Entry 8WF9 (electron microscopy, 3.13 A resolution); this record covers chains A and B of the 3 polymer chains in the assembly.

# Chain A
Protein: PspCas13b
Source organism: Prevotella sp
Chain sequence (1094 residues; numbered 1 to 1094; the number before each row is that of its first residue):
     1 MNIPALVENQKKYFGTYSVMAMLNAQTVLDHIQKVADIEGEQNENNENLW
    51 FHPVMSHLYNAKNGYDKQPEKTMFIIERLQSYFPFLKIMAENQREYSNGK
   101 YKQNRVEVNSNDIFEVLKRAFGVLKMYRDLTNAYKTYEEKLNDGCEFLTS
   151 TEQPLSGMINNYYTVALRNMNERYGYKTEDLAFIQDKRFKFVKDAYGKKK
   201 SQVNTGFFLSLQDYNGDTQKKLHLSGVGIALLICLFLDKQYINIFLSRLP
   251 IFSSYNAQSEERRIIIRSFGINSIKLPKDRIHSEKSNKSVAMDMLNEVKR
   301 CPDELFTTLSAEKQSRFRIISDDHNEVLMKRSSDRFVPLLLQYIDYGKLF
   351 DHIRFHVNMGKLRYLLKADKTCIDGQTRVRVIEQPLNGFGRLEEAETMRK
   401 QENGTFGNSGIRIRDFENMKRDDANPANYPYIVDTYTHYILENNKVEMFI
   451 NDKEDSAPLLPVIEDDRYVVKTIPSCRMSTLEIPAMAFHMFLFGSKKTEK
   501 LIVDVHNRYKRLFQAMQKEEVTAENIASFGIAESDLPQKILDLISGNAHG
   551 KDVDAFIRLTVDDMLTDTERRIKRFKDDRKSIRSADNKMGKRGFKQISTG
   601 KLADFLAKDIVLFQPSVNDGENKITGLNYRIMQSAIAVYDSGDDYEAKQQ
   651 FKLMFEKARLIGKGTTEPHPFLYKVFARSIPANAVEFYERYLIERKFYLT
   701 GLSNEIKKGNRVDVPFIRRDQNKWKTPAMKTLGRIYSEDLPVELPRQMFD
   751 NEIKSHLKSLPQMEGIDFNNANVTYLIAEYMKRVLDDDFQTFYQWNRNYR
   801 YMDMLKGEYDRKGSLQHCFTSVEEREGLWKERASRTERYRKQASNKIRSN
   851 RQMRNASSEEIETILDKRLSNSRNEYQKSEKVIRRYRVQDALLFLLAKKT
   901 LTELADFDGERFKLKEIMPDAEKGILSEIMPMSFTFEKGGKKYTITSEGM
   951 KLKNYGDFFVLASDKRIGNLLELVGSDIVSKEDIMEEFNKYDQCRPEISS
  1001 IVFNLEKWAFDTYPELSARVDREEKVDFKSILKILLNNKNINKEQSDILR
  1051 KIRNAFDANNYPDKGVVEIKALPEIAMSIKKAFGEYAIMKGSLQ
Not modelled in the structure: 39-47, 98-103, 194-200, 367-378, 416-423, 578-603, 636-643, 661-666, 677-680, 855-856, 1091-1094
Ion coordination: Mg2+: Gln747 (shared with G23(B) of chain B)

# Chain B
Molecule: crRNA
Source organism: synthetic construct
Sequence (66 nucleotides; row label = number of the first residue in the row; numbers below 1 keep their minus sign (U-29 is residue -29)):
   -29 UCUAAACCAUCCUGCGGCCUCUACUCUGCAGUUGUGGAAGGUCCAGUUUU
    21 GAGGGGCUAUUACAAC
Not modelled in the structure: -29 to -18
Ion coordination: Mg2+: G23 (shared with Gln747(A) of chain A)

# Interface between chain A and chain B
Residue-residue contacts (110):
  Glu91(A) with U-8(B), sugar contact; A-7(B), sugar contact
  Asn169(A) with A-7(B), sugar contact
  Glu172(A) with C-6(B), sugar contact
  His356(A) with A32(B), phosphate contact; C33(B), salt bridge to the phosphate
  Asn387(A) with C33(B), phosphate contact
  Ile440(A) with A32(B), phosphate contact
  Glu442(A) with U31(B), sugar contact
  Asn443(A) with G10(B), sugar contact; U30(B), hydrogen bond to the base; U31(B), hydrogen bond to the base
  Asn444(A) with G10(B), hydrogen bond to the phosphate; G11(B), sugar contact
  Lys445(A) with A9(B), hydrogen bond to the base; G10(B), sugar contact; U31(B), hydrogen bond to the base
  Glu447(A) with U31(B), hydrogen bond to the sugar; A32(B), sugar contact
  Tyr468(A) with A35(B), phosphate contact; C36(B), hydrogen bond to the phosphate
  Val469(A) with A34(B), phosphate contact
  Val470(A) with A34(B), phosphate contact
  Lys471(A) with C33(B), salt bridge to the phosphate; A34(B), salt bridge to the phosphate
  Thr472(A) with C33(B), sugar contact
  Ile473(A) with C33(B), sugar contact
  Pro474(A) with A32(B), sugar contact
  Arg477(A) with U31(B), base contact; A32(B), hydrogen bond to the sugar
  Ser479(A) with A9(B), sugar contact; G10(B), hydrogen bond to the phosphate
  Leu481(A) with G10(B), phosphate contact; G21(B), base contact
  Tyr509(A) with A8(B), base contact
  Ser534(A) with G24(B), phosphate contact
  Asp535(A) with A8(B), sugar contact
  Leu536(A) with A8(B), sugar contact
  Pro537(A) with A8(B), sugar contact
  Gln538(A) with A8(B), hydrogen bond to the phosphate
  Lys539(A) with G6(B), salt bridge to the phosphate; G7(B), salt bridge to the phosphate
  Lys551(A) with G7(B), hydrogen bond to the base; U28(B), salt bridge to the phosphate
  Phe556(A) with U28(B), phosphate contact
  Lys608(A) with A0(B), hydrogen bond to the sugar
  Asp619(A) with U3(B), sugar contact
  Gly620(A) with U2(B), hydrogen bond to the sugar; U3(B), sugar contact
  Glu621(A) with C36(B), sugar contact
  Lys623(A) with U2(B), phosphate contact; U3(B), salt bridge to the phosphate
  Ile624(A) with G1(B), sugar contact
  Gly626(A) with G1(B), base contact
  Arg718(A) with U3(B), salt bridge to the phosphate; G4(B), salt bridge to the phosphate
  Gln721(A) with G4(B), phosphate contact; U5(B), hydrogen bond to the phosphate
  Asn722(A) with U5(B), hydrogen bond to the phosphate; G6(B), phosphate contact
  Ile735(A) with U5(B), sugar contact
  Tyr736(A) with G6(B), phosphate contact; G7(B), hydrogen bond to the phosphate; A8(B), base contact
  Asp739(A) with U5(B), sugar contact
  Leu740(A) with U5(B), base contact; G6(B), sugar contact
  Glu743(A) with A8(B), base contact; A9(B), sugar contact
  Arg746(A) with A9(B), phosphate contact; G10(B), salt bridge to the phosphate; G21(B), hydrogen bond to the sugar; A22(B), salt bridge to the phosphate
  Gln747(A) with A22(B), phosphate contact; G23(B), phosphate contact
  Asn770(A) with U20(B), hydrogen bond to the base
  Ala771(A) with U20(B), base contact
  Asn772(A) with U20(B), hydrogen bond to the base; G21(B), sugar contact; A22(B), hydrogen bond to the sugar
  Thr774(A) with G21(B), sugar contact; A22(B), hydrogen bond to the phosphate
  Tyr775(A) with U20(B), stacking on the base
  Arg825(A) with U19(B), hydrogen bond to the base
  Glu826(A) with U19(B), hydrogen bond to the sugar
  Trp829(A) with U17(B), base contact; U18(B), base contact
  Arg832(A) with U17(B), salt bridge to the phosphate
  Gln852(A) with C-11(B), hydrogen bond to the phosphate
  Ser870(A) with C14(B), hydrogen bond to the phosphate
  Arg873(A) with C14(B), salt bridge to the phosphate; A15(B), salt bridge to the phosphate
  Asn874(A) with C13(B), phosphate contact; C14(B), hydrogen bond to the phosphate
  Tyr876(A) with U19(B), hydrogen bond to the base
  Gln877(A) with U17(B), hydrogen bond to the base; U18(B), hydrogen bond to the base
  Lys878(A) with U12(B), salt bridge to the phosphate; G21(B), base contact
  Glu880(A) with U19(B), hydrogen bond to the base
  Lys881(A) with U18(B), hydrogen bond to the base; G21(B), salt bridge to the phosphate; A22(B), hydrogen bond to the base
  Val882(A) with G21(B), base contact
  Arg884(A) with U18(B), hydrogen bond to the base; U19(B), hydrogen bond to the base; U20(B), sugar contact; G21(B), salt bridge to the phosphate
  Arg885(A) with G21(B), hydrogen bond to the base
  Arg887(A) with U20(B), salt bridge to the phosphate
Other interface residues (no listed pair), chain A (87 interface residues in all): Arg94, Val106, Thr307, Arg380, Phe513, Val611, Ser616, Thr625, Tyr629, Asp720, Lys723, Leu732, Pro741, Leu744, Pro745, Val773, Asn850, Glu875
Other interface residues (no listed pair), chain B (41 interface residues in all): C-12, C-4, U-3, G16, A29

# Overview
Chain A and chain B form an interface of 87 and 41 residues respectively, with 35 hydrogen bonds, 18 salt
bridges and 1 aromatic stacking contact. Among the polar pairs are Asn443(A)-U30(B), Asn443(A)-U31(B) and
Lys445(A)-A9(B). Gln747(A) and G23(B) coordinate Mg2+.
Here chain A is PspCas13b (Prevotella sp) and chain B is crRNA (synthetic construct). Entry 8WF9 (Cryo-EM
structure of the PspCas13b-crRNA-target RNA complex (State 1)) was determined by electron microscopy together
with 8WFA and 8WFB from the same study.
